PDB entry 7DDQ | electron microscopy, 2.84 A resolution | chains L and H of the 34 polymer chains in the assembly

== Chain L ==
Molecule: Photosynthetic reaction center L subunit
Organism: Rhodobacter veldkampii DSM 11550
UniProt: A0A2T4JIS6 (A0A2T4JIS6_9RHOB); numbering as in UniProt (aligned over 1-276)
Amino-acid sequence (276 residues; numbered 1 to 276; the number before each row is that of its first residue):
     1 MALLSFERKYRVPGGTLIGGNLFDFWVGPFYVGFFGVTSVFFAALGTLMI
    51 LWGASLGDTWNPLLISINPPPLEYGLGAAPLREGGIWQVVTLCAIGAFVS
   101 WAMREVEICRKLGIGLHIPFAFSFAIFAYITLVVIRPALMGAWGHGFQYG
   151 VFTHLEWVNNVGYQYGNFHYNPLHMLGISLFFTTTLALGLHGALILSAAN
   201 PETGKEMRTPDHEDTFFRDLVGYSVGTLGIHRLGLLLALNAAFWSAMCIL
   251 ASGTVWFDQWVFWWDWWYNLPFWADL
Not modelled in the structure: 1
Ion coordination: Fe ion: H191, H231 (shared with 3 residues of chain M)
Ligand contacts:
  - bacteriochlorophyll a (BCL), molecule 1: F23, F34, V37, T38
  - bacteriochlorophyll a (BCL), molecule 2: T47, I50, F98, Y129, L132, F147, V151, F152, H154, L155, W157, V158
  - bacteriochlorophyll a (BCL), molecule 3: F98, F122, A125, I126, A128, Y129, L132, W157, V158, N159, V161, G162, Y163, N167, F168, H169, H174, G177, I178, F181, F182, S245, A246, I249
  - bacteriochlorophyll a (BCL), molecule 4: V158, Y163, H169, F182
  - bacteriochlorophyll a (BCL), molecule 5: H169, M175, I178, S179, F182, T183, L186
  - bacteriopheophytin a (BPH), molecule 1: A43, G46, T47, I50, V90, A94, A97, F98, W101, E105, I118, A121, F122, F124, A125, Y129, F147, Y149, G150, V151, H154, F181, A238, L239, A242
  - bacteriopheophytin a (BPH), molecule 2: F182, T185, L186, L190, F217, L220, V221
  - bacteriopheophytin a (BPH), molecule 3: V221, G222, Y223
  - ubiquinone-10 (U10), molecule 1: F23, V37, T38, F41, F42, L45, A78, A79, L81, G85, V89, L92, C93
  - ubiquinone-10 (U10), molecule 2: V27, F30, Y31, V32, G36, V37, V40, W101, R104
  - ubiquinone-10 (U10), molecule 3: P172, L173, M175, L176, S179, V255, W256, W260, W263, W264
  - ubiquinone-10 (U10), molecule 4: L176, S179, L180, T183, L186, A187, L190, H191, L194, F217, Y223, S224, V225, G226, I230, L233, L237
  - ubiquinone-10 (U10), molecule 5: W264, W266, W267, Y268
  - ubiquinone-10 (U10), molecule 6: D265, W266, N269, L270, P271, F272
Reported in the primary citation:
  - binding site for ubiquinone-10: S179, H191, V225

== Chain H ==
Molecule: Photosynthetic reaction center subunit H
Organism: Rhodobacter veldkampii DSM 11550
UniProt: A0A2T4JIP4 (A0A2T4JIP4_9RHOB); numbering as in UniProt (aligned over 1-252)
Amino-acid sequence (252 residues; each row starts with the number of its first residue):
     1 MVGVNFFGDFDLASLAIWSFWLFFALLVYYLQTENMREGYPLENEDGGPA
    51 VNQGPFPLPSQKTFKLPHGRGEVTVPDYKKEARDVALARTAVNDGFPHAP
   101 TGNPMLDGVGPASWAPRRDIPELDGHGHAKVVPMSVASAFFVSAGRDPRG
   151 LPVIANDMKTVGTVTEMWVDVAEHMVRYLEVDLASGGKCLVPMTMAIIKK
   201 HAVVVQSISSAAFASVPQTKSMTEISMLEEEKICAYFAGGTMYCADAKPK
   251 LF
Not modelled in the structure: 251-252
Ligand contacts:
  - 1,2-Distearoyl-sn-glycerophosphoethanolamine (3PE), molecule 1: S19, L22, F23, L26, L27, Y30
  - 1,2-Distearoyl-sn-glycerophosphoethanolamine (3PE), molecule 2: W21, F24, V28, Q32, M36, Y40, Q53, G54, P55, F56
Reported in the primary citation:
  - binding site for 1,2-Distearoyl-sn-glycerophosphoethanolamine: F56

== Chain L / chain H interface ==
Residue-residue contacts (72; chain L residue first):
  A2(L) - L42(H)  hydrophobic
  A2(L) - E43(H)
  A2(L) - A50(H)  hydrophobic
  A2(L) - N52(H)
  L3(L) - L42(H)
  L3(L) - E43(H)  hydrogen bond (backbone-backbone)
  L3(L) - E45(H)
  L4(L) - G39(H)
  L4(L) - Y40(H)  hydrophobic
  L4(L) - L42(H)  hydrophobic
  S5(L) - G39(H)  hydrogen bond (backbone-backbone)
  S5(L) - E43(H)
  S5(L) - E81(H)
  F6(L) - G39(H)
  F6(L) - E81(H)
  R8(L) - E45(H)
  R8(L) - V85(H)
  R8(L) - L87(H)
  R8(L) - H98(H)
  K9(L) - E81(H)  salt bridge
  K9(L) - R83(H)
  K9(L) - V85(H)
  K9(L) - L87(H)
  K9(L) - V109(H)
  K9(L) - G110(H)  hydrogen bond (backbone-backbone)
  K9(L) - S113(H)  hydrogen bond (backbone-side chain)
  K9(L) - W114(H)
  Y10(L) - G110(H)
  Y10(L) - S113(H)
  R11(L) - E45(H)  salt bridge
  R11(L) - G95(H)
  R11(L) - P97(H)
  R11(L) - H98(H)  hydrogen bond (backbone-backbone)
  V12(L) - L87(H)  hydrophobic
  V12(L) - P97(H)
  V12(L) - H98(H)
  V12(L) - G110(H)
  V12(L) - Y243(H)
  P13(L) - P97(H)
  P13(L) - H98(H)
  P13(L) - M242(H)
  G14(L) - M242(H)
  G15(L) - M242(H)
  D24(L) - P97(H)
  F25(L) - G95(H)
  F25(L) - F96(H)  hydrophobic
  W26(L) - G95(H)  hydrogen bond (backbone-backbone)
  W26(L) - P97(H)
  R110(L) - M242(H)
  K111(L) - P111(H)
  K111(L) - M242(H)
  G113(L) - P111(H)
  G113(L) - A238(H)
  G113(L) - T241(H)
  A199(L) - F64(H)
  N200(L) - K62(H)
  G204(L) - K65(H)  hydrogen bond (backbone-side chain)
  K205(L) - K65(H)
  E206(L) - K65(H)
  E206(L) - L66(H)
  E206(L) - P67(H)
  M207(L) - F64(H)  hydrophobic
  M207(L) - K65(H)  hydrogen bond (backbone-backbone)
  M207(L) - P67(H)
  T209(L) - G125(H)
  D211(L) - D124(H)
  D211(L) - G125(H)  hydrogen bond (side chain-backbone)
  D211(L) - A172(H)
  D214(L) - E173(H)
  G226(L) - E173(H)
  T227(L) - E173(H)  hydrogen bond (backbone-side chain)
  L228(L) - M175(H)  hydrophobic
Interface residues without a listed pair, chain L (33 interface residues in all): L112, P210
Interface residues without a listed pair, chain H (40 interface residues in all): P41, H68, K79, A99, P100, K130

== In short ==
Chain L and chain H form an interface of 33 and 40 residues respectively; the contacts include 10 hydrogen
bonds and 2 salt bridges. Polar pairs include K9(L)-E81(H), R11(L)-E45(H) and K9(L)-S113(H). From the paper: a
binding site for ubiquinone-10 at S179(L), H191(L) and V225(L); a binding site for
1,2-Distearoyl-sn-glycerophosphoethanolamine at F56(H).
Chain L is Photosynthetic reaction center L subunit and chain H is Photosynthetic reaction center subunit H,
both from Rhodobacter veldkampii DSM 11550; the structure, Structure of RC-LH1-PufX from Rhodobacter
veldkampii, was determined by electron microscopy.
